Entry 9EQG (electron microscopy, 2.40 A resolution); this record covers chains C and D of the 5 polymer chains in the assembly.

[Chain C]
Protein: Gamma-aminobutyric acid receptor subunit gamma-2
Source organism: Homo sapiens
UniProtKB: P18507 (GBRG2_HUMAN), isoform P18507-2; residues -38 to 436 here correspond to UniProt positions 1-475 (UniProt number = residue number + 39)
Chain sequence (495 residues; each row starts with the number of its first residue; numbers below 1 keep their minus sign (Met-38 is residue -38)):
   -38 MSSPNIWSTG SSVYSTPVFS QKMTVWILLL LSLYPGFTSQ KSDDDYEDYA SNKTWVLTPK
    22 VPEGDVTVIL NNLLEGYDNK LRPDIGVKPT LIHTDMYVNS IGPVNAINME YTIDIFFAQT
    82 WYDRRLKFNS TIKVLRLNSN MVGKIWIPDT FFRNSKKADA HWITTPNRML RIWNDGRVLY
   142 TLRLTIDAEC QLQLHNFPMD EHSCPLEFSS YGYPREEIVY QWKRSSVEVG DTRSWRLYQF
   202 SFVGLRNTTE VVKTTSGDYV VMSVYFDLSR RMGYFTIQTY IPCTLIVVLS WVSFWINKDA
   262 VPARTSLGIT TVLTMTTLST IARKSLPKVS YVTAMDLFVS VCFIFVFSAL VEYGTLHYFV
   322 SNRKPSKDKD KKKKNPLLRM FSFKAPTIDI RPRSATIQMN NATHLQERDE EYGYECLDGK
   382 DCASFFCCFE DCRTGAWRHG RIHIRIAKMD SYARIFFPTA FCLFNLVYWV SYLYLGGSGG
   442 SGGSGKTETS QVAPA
Unresolved in the structure: -38 to 24, 326-405, 437-456
Cystine bridges: Cys151-Cys165
Covalently attached groups: N-acetylglucosamine (NAG) linked to Asn208
Sequence notes: expression tag (437-456)
Residues lining bound ligands:
  - Puerarin (A1H6W): Asp56, Met57, Tyr58, Asn60, Phe77, Ala79, Thr142, Arg144
  - hexadecane (R16): Gly234, Ile238, Ile242, Leu246
Curated features (UniProtKB/Swiss-Prot):
  - region: Arg394 to Asp411 (Interaction with GABARAP)
  - glycosylation (N-linked (GlcNAc...) asparagine): Asn13, Asn90, Asn208
What the authors report for this chain:
  - binding site for Puerarin: Asp56, Phe77

[Chain D]
Protein: Gamma-aminobutyric acid receptor subunit alpha-1
Source organism: Homo sapiens
UniProtKB: P14867 (GBRA1_HUMAN); residues 1-429 here correspond to UniProt positions 28-456 (UniProt number = residue number + 27)
Chain sequence (464 residues; each row starts with the number of its first residue; numbers below 1 keep their minus sign (Met-34 is residue -34)):
   -34 MKKSPGLSDY LWAWTLFLST LTGRSYGDYK DDDDKQPSLQ DELKDNTTVF TRILDRLLDG
    26 YDNRLRPGLG ERVTEVKTDI FVTSFGPVSD HDMEYTIDVF FRQSWKDERL KFKGPMTVLR
    86 LNNLMASKIW TPDTFFHNGK KSVAHNMTMP NKLLRITEDG TLLYTMRLTV RAECPMHLED
   146 FPMDAHACPL KFGSYAYTRA EVVYEWTREP ARSVVVAEDG SRLNQYDLLG QTVDSGIVQS
   206 STGEYVVMTT HFHLKRKIGY FVIQTYLPCI MTVILSQVSF WLNRESVPAR TVFGVTTVLT
   266 MTTLSISARN SLPKVAYATA MDWFIAVCYA FVFSALIEFA TVNYFTKRGY AWDGKSVVPE
   326 KPKKVKDPLI KKNNTYAPTA TSYTPNLARG DPGLATIAKS ATIEPKEVKP ETKPPEPKKT
   386 FNSVSKIDRL SRIAFPLLFG IFNLVYWATY LNREPQLKAP TPHQ
Unresolved in the structure: -34 to 9, 327-382, 419-429
Cystine bridges: Cys139-Cys153
Covalently attached groups: N-acetylglucosamine (NAG) linked to Asn111
Sequence notes: initiating methionine (-34); expression tag (-33 to 0)
Residues lining bound ligands:
  - Puerarin (A1H6W): Phe100, His102, Ser159, Tyr160, Val203, Gln204, Ser205, Ser206, Thr207, Tyr210
  - gamma-amino-butanoic acid (ABU): Phe65, Arg67, Leu118, Thr130
  - phosphatidylglycerol (PGW; (1R)-2-{[(S)-{[(2S)-2,3-dihydroxypropyl]oxy}(hydroxy)phosphoryl]oxy}-1-[(hexadecanoyloxy)methyl]ethyl (9Z)-octadec-9-enoate): Lys222, Ile223, Gly224, Val227, Ile228, Leu232, Pro233, Ile235, Met236, Ile239, Pro401, Phe404, Asn408, Trp412, Leu416
  - PtdIns(4,5)P2 (PT5; [(2R)-1-octadecanoyloxy-3-[oxidanyl-[(1R,2R,3S,4R,5R,6S)-2,3,6-tris(oxidanyl)-4,5-diphosphonooxy-cyclohexyl]oxy-phospho ryl]oxy-propan-2-yl] (8Z)-icosa-5,8,11,14-tetraenoate): Arg249, Val292, Ala295, Phe296, Phe298, Ser299, Ile302, Glu303, Thr306, Phe310, Lys312, Arg313, Lys326, Asn387, Ser388, Val389, Ser390, Lys391, Ile392, Leu395, Ser396, Ala399, Phe400, Leu403
  - 1,2-dilauroyl-sn-glycero-3-phosphate (PX2): Val243, Trp246, Ile398, Pro401, Leu402
  - hexadecane (R16): Ser270, Ala281, Ala283, Asp287, Trp288, Ile290, Ala291, Tyr294
Curated features (UniProtKB/Swiss-Prot):
  - binding site (4-aminobutanoate): Arg67, Thr130
  - binding site (3alpha-hydroxy-5alpha-pregnan-11,20-dione): Trp246
  - glycosylation (N-linked (GlcNAc...) asparagine): Asn11, Asn111
What the authors report for this chain:
  - binding site for Puerarin: His102, Ser205, Thr207, Tyr210

[Interface between chain C and chain D]
Residue-residue contacts (70; chain C residue first):
  Val27(C) - Leu30(D)  hydrophobic
  Thr28(C) - Asp27(D)  hydrogen bond
  Thr28(C) - Leu30(D)
  Leu31(C) - Arg29(D)
  Leu31(C) - Leu30(D)  hydrophobic
  Asn32(C) - Arg29(D)  hydrogen bond
  Leu35(C) - Arg29(D)
  Ser61(C) - Glu138(D)
  Phe77(C) - Tyr160(D)  hydrophobic
  Arg97(C) - Glu166(D)  salt bridge
  Asn99(C) - Trp95(D)
  Asn99(C) - Tyr162(D)
  Asn101(C) - Asn28(D)  hydrogen bond (side chain-backbone)
  Met102(C) - Arg29(D)
  His122(C) - Lys105(D)
  Ile124(C) - Thr99(D)
  Ile124(C) - Phe100(D)
  Ile124(C) - Ser107(D)
  Ile124(C) - Val108(D)
  Ile124(C) - Ala109(D)
  Thr125(C) - Thr99(D)  hydrogen bond (side chain-backbone)
  Thr125(C) - Met131(D)
  Thr126(C) - Pro97(D)
  Thr126(C) - Asp98(D)
  Asn128(C) - Phe100(D)
  Asn128(C) - Tyr160(D)
  Arg129(C) - Tyr160(D)
  Met130(C) - Tyr160(D)  hydrophobic
  Met130(C) - Ala161(D)  hydrophobic
  Met130(C) - Thr207(D)
  Arg132(C) - Ala161(D)  hydrogen bond (side chain-backbone)
  Arg132(C) - Thr207(D)  hydrogen bond (side chain-backbone)
  Arg132(C) - Tyr210(D)  hydrogen bond
  Thr142(C) - Tyr160(D)
  Leu143(C) - Tyr160(D)  hydrogen bond (backbone-side chain)
  Arg144(C) - Phe101(D)  hydrogen bond (side chain-backbone)
  Arg144(C) - His102(D)  hydrogen bond (side chain-backbone)
  Arg144(C) - Gly104(D)  hydrogen bond (side chain-backbone)
  Arg144(C) - Tyr160(D)  hydrogen bond (backbone-side chain)
  Ser195(C) - Pro140(D)
  Arg197(C) - Asp57(D)  salt bridge
  Arg197(C) - Lys105(D)
  Tyr199(C) - His56(D)  hydrogen bond (side chain-backbone)
  Tyr199(C) - Asp57(D)
  Tyr199(C) - Met58(D)
  Tyr199(C) - Lys279(D)
  Gln200(C) - Lys279(D)
  Arg232(C) - Ala281(D)
  Gly234(C) - Ala281(D)
  Tyr235(C) - Arg274(D)
  Tyr235(C) - Lys279(D)
  Tyr235(C) - Val280(D)
  Gln239(C) - Ile271(D)  hydrogen bond (side chain-backbone)
  Gln239(C) - Arg274(D)
  Leu246(C) - Tyr294(D)
  Ile247(C) - Leu264(D)  hydrophobic
  Val249(C) - Phe298(D)  hydrophobic
  Leu250(C) - Val263(D)  hydrophobic
  Leu250(C) - Leu301(D)  hydrophobic
  Val253(C) - Ile302(D)  hydrophobic
  Trp256(C) - Tyr309(D)
  Ile257(C) - Asn308(D)
  Asn258(C) - Asn308(D)  hydrogen bond (backbone-side chain)
  Ala261(C) - Val252(D)  hydrophobic
  Ala264(C) - Val252(D)  hydrophobic
  Ala264(C) - Thr256(D)
  Leu268(C) - Thr256(D)
  Leu268(C) - Val260(D)  hydrophobic
  Thr271(C) - Val260(D)
  Thr275(C) - Leu264(D)
Interface residues without a listed pair, chain C (51 interface residues in all): Asp56, Leu98, Asp120, Ile238, Pro243, Pro263, Leu279, Arg415
Interface residues without a listed pair, chain D (56 interface residues in all): Leu34, Phe66, Lys106, Leu133, Thr163, Ser206, Pro253, Thr267, Pro278, Tyr282, Phe304, Ala305

[Overview]
The interface between chain C and chain D involves 51 residues on one side and 56 on the other; the contacts
include 15 hydrogen bonds and 2 salt bridges. Polar pairs include Arg97(C)-Glu166(D), Arg197(C)-Asp57(D) and
Thr28(C)-Asp27(D). The paper reports a binding site for Puerarin at Asp56(C), Phe77(C) and His102(D) among
others.
Chain C is Gamma-aminobutyric acid receptor subunit gamma-2 and chain D is Gamma-aminobutyric acid receptor
subunit alpha-1, both from Homo sapiens; the structure, CryoEM structure of human full-length
alpha1beta3gamma2L GABA(A)R in complex with GABA and puerarin, was determined by electron microscopy.
